PDB entry 9BYO | electron microscopy, 2.31 A resolution | chains A and B of the 6 polymer chains in the assembly

== Chain A ==
Protein: Guanine nucleotide-binding protein G(s) subunit alpha isoforms short
From: Homo sapiens
UniProtKB: P63092 (GNAS2_HUMAN); residue numbers follow UniProt; this construct covers 1-394
Amino-acid sequence (394 residues; each row starts with the number of its first residue):
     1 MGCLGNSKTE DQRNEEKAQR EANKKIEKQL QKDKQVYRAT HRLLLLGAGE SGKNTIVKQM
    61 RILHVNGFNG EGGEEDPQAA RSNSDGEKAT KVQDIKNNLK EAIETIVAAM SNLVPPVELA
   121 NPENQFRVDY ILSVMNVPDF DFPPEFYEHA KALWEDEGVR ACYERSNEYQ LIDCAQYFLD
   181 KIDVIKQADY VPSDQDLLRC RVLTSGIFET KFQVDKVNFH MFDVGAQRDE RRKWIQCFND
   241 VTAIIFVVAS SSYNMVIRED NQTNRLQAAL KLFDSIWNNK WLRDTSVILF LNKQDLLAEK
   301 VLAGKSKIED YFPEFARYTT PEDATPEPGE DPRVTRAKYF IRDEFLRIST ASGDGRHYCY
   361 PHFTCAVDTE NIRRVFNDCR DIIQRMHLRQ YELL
Not modelled in the structure: 1-10, 65-204, 255-261, 394
Construct notes: engineered mutation Asn54 (Ser in P63092), Ala226 (Gly in P63092), Ala268 (Glu in P63092), Lys271 (Asn in P63092), Asp274 (Lys in P63092), Lys280 (Arg in P63092), Asp284 (Thr in P63092), Thr285 (Ile in P63092)

== Chain B ==
Protein: Guanine nucleotide-binding protein G(I)/G(S)/G(T) subunit beta-1
From: Homo sapiens
UniProtKB: P62873 (GBB1_HUMAN); residues 2-340 here = UniProt positions 2-340
Amino-acid sequence (340 residues; each row starts with the number of its first residue):
     1 QSELDQLRQE AEQLKNQIRD ARKACADATL SQITNNIDPV GRIQMRTRRT LRGHLAKIYA
    61 MHWGTDSRLL VSASQDGKLI IWDSYTTNKV HAIPLRSSWV MTCAYAPSGN YVACGGLDNI
   121 CSIYNLKTRE GNVRVSRELA GHTGYLSCCR FLDDNQIVTS SGDTTCALWD IETGQQTTTF
   181 TGHTGDVMSL SLAPDTRLFV SGACDASAKL WDVREGMCRQ TFTGHESDIN AICFFPNGNA
   241 FATGSDDATC RLFDLRADQE LMTYSHDNII CGITSVSFSK SGRLLLAGYD DFNCNVWDAL
   301 KADRAGVLAG HDNRVSCLGV TDDGMAVATG SWDSFLKIWN
Not modelled in the structure: 1-2
Construct notes: expression tag (1)
UniProt features mapped onto this chain:
  - modified residue: Ser2 (N-acetylserine), His266 (Phosphohistidine)
  - natural variant: Leu30 (L30F: In MRD42; uncertain significance), Arg52 (R52G: In MRD42), Gly64 (G64V: In MRD42), Asp76 (D76E: In MRD42; D76G: In MRD42), Gly77 (G77S: In MRD42), Lys78 (K78R: In MRD42), Ile80 (I80N: In MRD42; I80T: In MRD42), His91 (H91R: In MRD42; uncertain significance), Ala92 (A92T: In MRD42), Pro94 (P94S: In MRD42), Leu95 (L95P: In MRD42), Arg96 (R96L: In MRD42), 5 further natural variant entries in UniProt

== Interface between chain A and chain B ==
Residue-residue contacts (68):
  Glu16(A) with Thr86(B)
  Gln19(A) with Asp83(B), hydrogen bond; Thr86(B), hydrogen bond; Asn88(B), hydrogen bond
  Arg20(A) with Asn88(B)
  Asn23(A) with Asn88(B); Lys89(B), hydrogen bond (side chain-backbone)
  Ile26(A) with Lys89(B); Val90(B); His91(B); Ala92(B), hydrophobic
  Glu27(A) with Lys89(B), salt bridge
  Leu30(A) with Gly53(B); Lys78(B); Lys89(B)
  Asp33(A) with Leu55(B); Lys78(B), salt bridge
  Lys34(A) with Leu55(B)
  Tyr37(A) with Leu55(B), hydrophobic; Ala56(B); Asp76(B)
  Arg38(A) with Leu55(B)
  Gly206(A) with Leu117(B); Asp118(B); Asn119(B)
  Ile207(A) with Trp99(B); Leu117(B)
  Phe222(A) with Trp99(B)
  Ala226(A) with Asn119(B), hydrogen bond (backbone-side chain); Thr143(B)
  Gln227(A) with Leu117(B), hydrogen bond (side chain-backbone); Asn119(B), hydrogen bond; Gly144(B); Tyr145(B), hydrogen bond (side chain-backbone)
  Arg228(A) with Gly162(B), hydrogen bond (side chain-backbone); Asp163(B); Thr164(B); Gly185(B); Asp186(B), salt bridge
  Arg232(A) with Cys204(B), hydrogen bond (side chain-backbone); Asp228(B), salt bridge
  Lys233(A) with Tyr145(B); Met188(B); Cys204(B); Asp228(B), salt bridge; Asn230(B), hydrogen bond; Asp246(B), salt bridge
  Trp234(A) with Leu117(B), hydrophobic; Tyr145(B)
  Gln236(A) with Lys57(B); Tyr59(B), hydrogen bond (backbone-side chain); Arg314(B), hydrogen bond; Trp332(B)
  Cys237(A) with Lys57(B), hydrogen bond (backbone-side chain); Tyr59(B), hydrogen bond (backbone-side chain); Gln75(B); Trp99(B); Met101(B), hydrophobic; Leu117(B), hydrophobic
  Phe238(A) with Trp99(B), hydrophobic; Leu117(B), hydrophobic
  Asn239(A) with Lys57(B), hydrogen bond; Trp332(B)
  Asp240(A) with Lys57(B), salt bridge
  Lys280(A) with Asp290(B)
  Trp281(A) with Asp290(B); Arg314(B); Trp332(B), hydrophobic
Other interface residues (no listed pair), chain A (31 interface residues in all): Ala22, Ser205, Glu230, Val241
Other interface residues (no listed pair), chain B (42 interface residues in all): Arg68, Ile80, Thr87, Ser97, Ser98, Thr184

== Summary ==
The interface between chain A and chain B involves 31 residues on one side and 42 on the other; the contacts
include 16 hydrogen bonds and 7 salt bridges. Polar pairs include Glu27(A)-Lys89(B), Asp33(A)-Lys78(B) and
Arg228(A)-Asp186(B).
Chain A is Guanine nucleotide-binding protein G(s) subunit alpha isoforms short and chain B is Guanine
nucleotide-binding protein G(I)/G(S)/G(T) subunit beta-1, both from Homo sapiens; the structure, Cryo-EM
structure of glucagon-like peptide-1 receptor (GLP-1R)-Gs complex with Exendin-asp3, was determined by
electron microscopy.
